Entry 5S4N (X-ray diffraction, 2.53 A resolution); this record covers chains A and F of the 6 polymer chains in the assembly.

== Chain A ==
Molecule: Tubulin alpha-1B chain
Organism: Bos taurus
Reference sequence: P81947 (TBA1B_BOVIN); numbering as in UniProt (aligned over 1-451)
Sequence (451 residues; each row starts with the number of its first residue):
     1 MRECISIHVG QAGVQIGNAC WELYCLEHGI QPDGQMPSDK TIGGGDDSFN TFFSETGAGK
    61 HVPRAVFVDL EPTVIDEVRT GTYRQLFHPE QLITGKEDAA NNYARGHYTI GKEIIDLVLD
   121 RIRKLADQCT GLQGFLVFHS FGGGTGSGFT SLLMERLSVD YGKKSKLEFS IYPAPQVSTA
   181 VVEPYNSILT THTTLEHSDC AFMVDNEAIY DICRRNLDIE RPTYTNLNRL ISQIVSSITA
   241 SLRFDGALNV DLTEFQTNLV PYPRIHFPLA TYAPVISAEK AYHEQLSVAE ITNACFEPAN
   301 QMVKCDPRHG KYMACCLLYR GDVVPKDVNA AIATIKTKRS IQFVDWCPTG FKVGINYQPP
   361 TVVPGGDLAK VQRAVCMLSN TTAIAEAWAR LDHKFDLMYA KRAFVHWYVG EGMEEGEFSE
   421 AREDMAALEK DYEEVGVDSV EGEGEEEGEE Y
Unresolved in the structure: 439-451
Metal / ion sites: Ca2+: Asp39, Thr41, Gly44, Glu55
Residues lining bound ligands: GTP (guanosine-5'-triphosphate): Gly10, Gln11, Ala12, Gln15, Ile16, Asp69, Asp98, Ala99, Ala100, Asn101, Ser140, Gly142, Gly143, Gly144, Thr145, Gly146, Ile171, Val177, Ser178, Glu183, Asn206, Tyr224, Leu227, Asn228, Ile231

== Chain F ==
Molecule: Tubulin-Tyrosine Ligase
Organism: Gallus gallus
Reference sequence: E1BQ43 (E1BQ43_CHICK); residues 1-378 here = UniProt positions 1-378
Sequence (384 residues; numbered 1 to 384; the number before each row is that of its first residue):
     1 MYTFVVRDEN SSVYAEVSRL LLATGQWKRL RKDNPRFNLM LGERNRLPFG RLGHEPGLVQ
    61 LVNYYRGADK LCRKASLVKL IKTSPELSES CTWFPESYVI YPTNLKTPVA PAQNGIRHLI
   121 NNTRTDEREV FLAAYNRRRE GREGNVWIAK SSAGAKGEGI LISSEASELL DFIDEQGQVH
   181 VIQKYLEKPL LLEPGHRKFD IRSWVLVDHL YNIYLYREGV LRTSSEPYNS ANFQDKTCHL
   241 TNHCIQKEYS KNYGRYEEGN EMFFEEFNQY LMDALNTTLE NSILLQIKHI IRSCLMCIEP
   301 AISTKHLHYQ SFQLFGFDFM VDEELKVWLI EVNGAPACAQ KLYAELCQGI VDVAISSVFP
   361 LADTGQKTSQ PTSIFIKLHH HHHH
Unresolved in the structure: 106-124, 141-143, 156-158, 363-370, 383-384
Sequence notes: expression tag (379-384)
Metal / ion sites: Mg2+: Glu331 (together with AMP-PCP)
Residues lining bound ligands: AMP-PCP (ACP; phosphomethylphosphonic acid adenylate ester): Lys74, Pro95, Ile148, Lys150, Ala155, Gln183, Lys184, Tyr185, Leu186, Lys198, Asp200, Arg202, Arg222, His239, Leu240, Thr241, Asn242, Asp318, Met320, Ile330, Glu331, Asn333

== How chain A and chain F interact ==
Residue-residue contacts (24):
  Gln176(A) with Pro56(F)
  Glu207(A) with Gly53(F); His54(F), salt bridge
  Glu297(A) with His306(F)
  Pro298(A) with His306(F); Leu307(F), hydrophobic
  Lys304(A) with His54(F); His308(F)
  Asp306(A) with Arg66(F); Leu307(F)
  Arg308(A) with Pro300(F), hydrogen bond (side chain-backbone); Ala301(F), hydrogen bond (side chain-backbone); Ile302(F); Ser303(F), hydrogen bond (side chain-backbone); Leu307(F)
  His309(A) with Arg66(F), hydrogen bond (side chain-backbone); Gly67(F); Ala301(F)
  Glu386(A) with Gly50(F); Arg66(F), salt bridge
  Arg390(A) with Gly50(F); His54(F)
  His393(A) with Arg51(F)
  Glu433(A) with Arg46(F), salt bridge
Also at the interface, not in a pair above, chain A (15 interface residues in all): Pro175, Cys305, Lys338

== Summary ==
Chain A and chain F each contribute 15 residues to their interface, with 4 hydrogen bonds and 3 salt bridges.
Polar contacts include Glu207(A)-His54(F), Glu386(A)-Arg66(F) and Glu433(A)-Arg46(F). Ligands of chain A: GTP.
Chain F binds AMP-PCP.
Chain A is Tubulin alpha-1B chain (Bos taurus) and chain F is Tubulin-Tyrosine Ligase (Gallus gallus); the
structure, Tubulin-Z285782452-complex, was determined by X-ray diffraction, deposited together with 5S4L,
5S4M, 5S4O, 5S4P, 5S4Q, 5S4R and 52 further entries.
